Entry 6KGV (X-ray diffraction, 2.30 A resolution); this record covers chain A.

# Chain A
Molecule: Penicillin-binding protein PbpB
Organism: Mycobacterium tuberculosis (strain ATCC 25618 / H37Rv)
UniProt: L0T911 (PBPB_MYCTU); residue numbers follow UniProt; this construct covers 123-605, 607-679
Amino-acid sequence (562 residues; row label = number of the first residue in the row; note: 1 number in that range is skipped by the numbering (no residue carries it; nothing is unmodelled there)):
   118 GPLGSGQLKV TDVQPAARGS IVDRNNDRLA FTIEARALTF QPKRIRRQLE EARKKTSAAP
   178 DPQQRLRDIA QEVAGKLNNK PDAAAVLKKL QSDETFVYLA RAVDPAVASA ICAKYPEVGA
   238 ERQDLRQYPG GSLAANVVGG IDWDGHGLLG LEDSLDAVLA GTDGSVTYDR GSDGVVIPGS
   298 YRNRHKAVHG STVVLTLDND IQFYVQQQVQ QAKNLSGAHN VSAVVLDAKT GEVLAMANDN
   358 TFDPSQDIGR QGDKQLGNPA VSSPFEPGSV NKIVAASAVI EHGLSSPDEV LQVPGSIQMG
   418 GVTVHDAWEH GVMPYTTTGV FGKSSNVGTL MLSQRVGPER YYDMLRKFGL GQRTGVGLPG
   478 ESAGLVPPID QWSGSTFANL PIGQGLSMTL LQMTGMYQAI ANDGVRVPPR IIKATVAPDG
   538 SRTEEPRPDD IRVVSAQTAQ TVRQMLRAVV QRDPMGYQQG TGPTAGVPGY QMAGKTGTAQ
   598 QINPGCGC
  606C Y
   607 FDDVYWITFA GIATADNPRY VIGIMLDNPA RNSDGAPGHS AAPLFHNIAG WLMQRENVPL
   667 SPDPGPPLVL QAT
Not modelled in the structure: 118-128, 155-236, 284-300, 667-670
Sequence notes: expression tag (118-122)
Disulfides: Cys603-Cys605
Glycans and other covalent adducts: AMOXICILLIN, bound form (AXL) linked to Ser386
Ion coordination: Co2+ site 1: His263, His302; Co2+ site 2: His422, Glu426; Co2+ site 3 near His645 (its only coordinating residue here); Co2+ site 4 near His652 (its only coordinating residue here)
Residues lining bound ligands: AMOXICILLIN, bound form (AXL; 2-{1-[2-amino-2-(4-hydroxy-phenyl)-acetylamino]-2-oxo-ethyl}-5,5-dimethyl-thiazolidine-4-carboxylic acid): Gly385, Lys389, Ala424, Lys440, Ser441, Asn443, Ile499, Gln501, Thr578, Lys592, Thr593, Gly594, Thr595, Gln597, Tyr611
Swiss-Prot annotation at these positions:
  - active site: Ser386 (Acyl-ester intermediate)
From the paper describing this entry:
  - binding site for AMOXICILLIN, bound form: Ser386, Asn443, Thr593, Thr595, Gln597
  - catalytic residues: Ser386, Thr595
  - catalytic residues: Lys389 (proposed by the authors, not directly observed)

# Summary
Covalently linked AMOXICILLIN, bound form: at Ser386. His263 and His302 coordinate Co2+ site 1. His422 and
Glu426 form the Co2+ site 2. UniProt lists active-site residue Ser386. The paper reports catalytic residues
Ser386, Thr595 and Lys389; a binding site for AMOXICILLIN, bound form at Ser386, Asn443 and Thr593 among
others.
Chain A is Penicillin-binding protein PbpB (Mycobacterium tuberculosis (strain ATCC 25618 / H37Rv)); the
structure, Crystal structure of Penicillin binding protein 3 (PBP3) from Mycobacterium tuerculosis, complexed
with amoxicillin, was determined by X-ray diffraction together with 6KGH, 6KGS, 6KGT, 6KGU and 6KGW from the
same study.
